5BR3 - chains A and B; structure by X-ray diffraction, 2.55 A resolution.

== Chain A ==
Molecule: Hemagglutinin HA1 chain
Source organism: Influenza A virus
Chain sequence (326 residues; each row starts with the number of its first residue):
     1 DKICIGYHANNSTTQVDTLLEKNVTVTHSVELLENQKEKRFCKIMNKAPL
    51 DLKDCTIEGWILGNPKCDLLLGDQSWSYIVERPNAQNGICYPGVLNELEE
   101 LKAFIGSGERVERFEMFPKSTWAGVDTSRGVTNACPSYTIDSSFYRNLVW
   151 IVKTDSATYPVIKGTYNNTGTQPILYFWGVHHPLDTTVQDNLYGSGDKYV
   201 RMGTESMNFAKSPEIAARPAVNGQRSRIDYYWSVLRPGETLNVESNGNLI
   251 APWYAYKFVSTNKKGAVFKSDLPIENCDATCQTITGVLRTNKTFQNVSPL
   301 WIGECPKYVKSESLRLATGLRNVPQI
Cystine bridges: Cys42-Cys277, Cys55-Cys67, Cys90-Cys135, Cys281-Cys305
Covalent attachments: N-acetylglucosamine (NAG) linked to Asn11, Asn23, Asn167, Asn291

== Chain B ==
Molecule: Hemagglutinin HA2 chain
Source organism: Influenza A virus
Chain sequence (171 residues; numbered 1 to 171; the number before each row is that of its first residue):
     1 GIFGAIAGFIEGGWTGMIDGWYGYHHENSQGSGYAADRESTQKAIDGITN
    51 KVNSIINKMNTQFEAVDHEFSNLERRIGNLNKRMEDGFLDVWTYNAELLV
   101 LLENERTLDLHDANVKNLYEKVKSQLRDNANDLGNGCFEFWHKCDNECME
   151 SVKNGTYDYPKYQKESKLNRQ
Cystine bridges: Cys144-Cys148
Covalent attachments: glycan linked to Asn154

== How chain A and chain B interact ==
Contacting residue pairs - 120 pairs, chain A then chain B:
  Asp1(A) with Glu27(B); Asn28(B); Phe138(B); Glu139(B); Phe140(B), hydrogen bond (backbone-backbone); Lys143(B), salt bridge; Cys144(B), hydrogen bond (side chain-backbone)
  Lys2(A) with His26(B); Glu27(B), hydrogen bond (backbone-backbone); Phe138(B); Glu139(B); Met149(B)
  Ile3(A) with His25(B); Cys137(B); Phe138(B), hydrogen bond (backbone-backbone); Phe140(B), hydrophobic; Val152(B), hydrophobic
  Cys4(A) with Trp14(B); Gly23(B); Tyr24(B); His25(B), hydrogen bond (backbone-backbone); Gly136(B); Cys137(B), disulfide
  Ile5(A) with Ile10(B); Trp14(B); Gly23(B); Tyr119(B); Val122(B), hydrophobic; Gly136(B), hydrogen bond (backbone-backbone); Phe138(B), hydrophobic
  Gly6(A) with Trp14(B); Tyr22(B); Gly23(B), hydrogen bond (backbone-backbone)
  Tyr7(A) with Ile6(B); Ala7(B), hydrogen bond (side chain-backbone); Ile10(B), hydrogen bond (side chain-backbone); Glu11(B); Gly12(B), hydrogen bond (side chain-backbone); Gly13(B); Trp14(B), hydrogen bond (backbone-backbone); Met17(B); Trp21(B); Val115(B), hydrophobic
  His8(A) with Trp14(B); Met17(B), hydrogen bond (side chain-backbone); Ile18(B); Gly20(B); Trp21(B), hydrogen bond (backbone-backbone)
  Ala9(A) with Gly13(B); Trp14(B), hydrogen bond (backbone-backbone); Thr15(B)
  Val16(A) with Asn104(B)
  Asp17(A) with Leu101(B); Asn104(B), hydrogen bond (backbone-side chain)
  Thr18(A) with Leu101(B); Asn104(B); Glu105(B); Leu108(B)
  Leu19(A) with Leu101(B), hydrogen bond (backbone-backbone); Glu105(B)
  Leu20(A) with Glu105(B)
  Val26(A) with Leu108(B), hydrophobic
  His28(A) with Trp21(B), hydrogen bond
  Glu99(A) with Glu69(B); Phe70(B); Ser71(B)
  Lys102(A) with Glu69(B), salt bridge
  Ala103(A) with His68(B)
  Lys264(A) with Glu64(B), salt bridge; Ala65(B)
  Ala266(A) with Asp67(B)
  Val267(A) with Asp67(B), hydrogen bond (backbone-side chain)
  Thr293(A) with Ile56(B); Met59(B)
  Phe294(A) with Met59(B), hydrophobic; Ala96(B), hydrophobic
  Pro299(A) with Ala65(B)
  Leu300(A) with Ala65(B); Val66(B)
  Trp301(A) with Gln62(B); Glu64(B)
  Cys305(A) with Gln62(B)
  Lys307(A) with Met59(B); Thr61(B), hydrogen bond (side chain-backbone); Gln62(B); Trp92(B)
  Tyr308(A) with Leu89(B), hydrophobic
  Val309(A) with Leu89(B), hydrophobic; Thr93(B)
  Lys310(A) with Leu89(B); Asp90(B), salt bridge; Thr93(B), hydrogen bond (backbone-side chain)
  Ser311(A) with Thr93(B); Glu97(B), hydrogen bond
  Leu314(A) with Ala96(B), hydrophobic; Glu97(B); Val100(B), hydrophobic
  Arg315(A) with Val100(B); Asn104(B), hydrogen bond (backbone-side chain)
  Leu316(A) with Ile55(B), hydrophobic; Asn104(B)
  Ala317(A) with Asn104(B), hydrogen bond (backbone-side chain); Thr107(B)
  Thr318(A) with Trp21(B); Ile48(B); His111(B), hydrogen bond (backbone-side chain)
  Gly319(A) with Trp21(B); Leu108(B); His111(B), hydrogen bond (backbone-side chain)
  Leu320(A) with Trp21(B); Tyr22(B), hydrophobic; Leu108(B), hydrophobic; His111(B)
  Arg321(A) with Leu108(B)
  Val323(A) with Glu11(B); Gly12(B); Gly13(B), hydrogen bond (backbone-backbone)
  Pro324(A) with Thr15(B)
  Gln325(A) with Gly12(B), hydrogen bond (side chain-backbone); Gly13(B), hydrogen bond (side chain-backbone)
Interface residues without a listed pair, chain A (51 interface residues in all): Asn10, Val24, Thr27, Leu32, Gly265, Lys269, Pro306
Interface residues without a listed pair, chain B (70 interface residues in all): Ala5, Ser29, Val52, Phe63, Glu74, Leu98, Leu102, Glu103, Leu118, Leu126, His142, Lys153
Disulfides between the chains: Cys4(A)-Cys137(B)

== Summary ==
The interface between chain A and chain B involves 51 residues on one side and 70 on the other; the contacts
include 1 disulfide bond, 28 hydrogen bonds and 4 salt bridges. Among the polar pairs are Asp1(A)-Lys143(B),
Lys102(A)-Glu69(B) and Lys264(A)-Glu64(B).
Chain A is Hemagglutinin HA1 chain and chain B is Hemagglutinin HA2 chain, both from Influenza A virus; the
structure, Crystal structure of hemagglutinin of A/Taiwan/2/2013 (H6N1) in complex with LSTa, was determined
by X-ray diffraction (same publication as 5BQZ, 5BNY, 5BQY, 5BR0 and 5BR6).
